Entry 8E3I (electron microscopy, 2.53 A resolution); this record covers chains A and B of the 4 polymer chains in the assembly.

== Chain A ==
Molecule: Cleavage and polyadenylation specificity factor subunit 1
Organism: Homo sapiens
UniProt: Q10570 (CPSF1_HUMAN); numbering as in UniProt (aligned over 1-1443)
Sequence (1443 residues; row label = number of the first residue in the row):
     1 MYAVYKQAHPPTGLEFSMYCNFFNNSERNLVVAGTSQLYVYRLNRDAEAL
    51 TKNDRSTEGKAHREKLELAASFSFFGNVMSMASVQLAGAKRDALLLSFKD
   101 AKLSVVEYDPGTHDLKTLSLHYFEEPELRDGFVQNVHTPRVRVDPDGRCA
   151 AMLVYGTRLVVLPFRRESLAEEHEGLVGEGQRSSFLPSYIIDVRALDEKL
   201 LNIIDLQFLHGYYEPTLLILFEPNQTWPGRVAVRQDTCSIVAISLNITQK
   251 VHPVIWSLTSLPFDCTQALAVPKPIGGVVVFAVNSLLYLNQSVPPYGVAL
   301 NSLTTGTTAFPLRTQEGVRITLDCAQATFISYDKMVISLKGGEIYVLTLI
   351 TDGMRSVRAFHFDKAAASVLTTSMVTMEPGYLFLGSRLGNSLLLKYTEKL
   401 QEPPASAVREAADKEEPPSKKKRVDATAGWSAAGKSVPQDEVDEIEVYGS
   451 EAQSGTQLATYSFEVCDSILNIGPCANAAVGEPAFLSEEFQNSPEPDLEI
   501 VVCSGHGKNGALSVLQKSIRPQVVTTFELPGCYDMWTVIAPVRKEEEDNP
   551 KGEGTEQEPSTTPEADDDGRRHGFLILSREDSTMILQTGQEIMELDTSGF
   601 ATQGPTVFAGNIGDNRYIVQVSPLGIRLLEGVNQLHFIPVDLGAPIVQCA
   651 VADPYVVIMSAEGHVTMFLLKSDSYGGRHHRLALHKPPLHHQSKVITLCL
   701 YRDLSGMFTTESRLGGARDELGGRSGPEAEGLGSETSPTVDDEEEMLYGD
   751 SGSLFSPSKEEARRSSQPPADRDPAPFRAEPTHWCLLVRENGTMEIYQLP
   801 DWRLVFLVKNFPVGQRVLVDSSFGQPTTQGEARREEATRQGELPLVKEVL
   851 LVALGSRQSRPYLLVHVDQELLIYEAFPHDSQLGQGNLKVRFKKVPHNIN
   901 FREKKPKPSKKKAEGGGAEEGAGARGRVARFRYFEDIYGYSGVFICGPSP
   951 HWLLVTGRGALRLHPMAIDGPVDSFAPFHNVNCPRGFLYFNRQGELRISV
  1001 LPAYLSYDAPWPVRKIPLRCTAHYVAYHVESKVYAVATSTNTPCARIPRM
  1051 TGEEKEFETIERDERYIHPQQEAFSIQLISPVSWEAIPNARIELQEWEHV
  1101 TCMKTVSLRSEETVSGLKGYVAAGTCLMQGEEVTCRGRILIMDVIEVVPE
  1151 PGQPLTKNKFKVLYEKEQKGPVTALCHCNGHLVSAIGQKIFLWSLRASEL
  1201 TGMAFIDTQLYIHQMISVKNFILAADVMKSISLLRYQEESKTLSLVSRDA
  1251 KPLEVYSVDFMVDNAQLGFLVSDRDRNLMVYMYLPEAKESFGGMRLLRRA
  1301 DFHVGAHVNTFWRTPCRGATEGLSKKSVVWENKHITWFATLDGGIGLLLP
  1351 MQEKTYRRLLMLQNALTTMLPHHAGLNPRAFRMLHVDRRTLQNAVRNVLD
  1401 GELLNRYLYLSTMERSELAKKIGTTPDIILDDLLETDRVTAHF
Disordered / not traced: 46-62, 166-182, 401-458, 542-569, 641-643, 674-679, 711-780, 822-843, 881-885, 903-925, 1318-1328, 1388-1392
Swiss-Prot annotation at these positions:
  - motif: Lys893 to Pro908 (Nuclear localization signal)
  - modified residue (Phosphoserine): Ser756, Ser766
  - natural variant: Tyr5 to Phe1443 (deletion: In MYP27), Gln620 to Phe1443 (deletion: In MYP27), Asp1275 (D1275Y: In MYP27; uncertain significance)

== Chain B ==
Molecule: pre-mRNA 3' end processing protein WDR33
Organism: Homo sapiens
UniProt: Q9C0J8 (WDR33_HUMAN); residue numbers follow UniProt; this construct covers 1-572
Sequence (572 residues; each row starts with the number of its first residue):
     1 MATEIGSPPRFFHMPRFQHQAPRQLFYKRPDFAQQQAMQQLTFDGKRMRK
    51 AVNRKTIDYNPSVIKYLENRIWQRDQRDMRAIQPDAGYYNDLVPPIGMLN
   101 NPMNAVTTKFVRTSTNKVKCPVFVVRWTPEGRRLVTGASSGEFTLWNGLT
   151 FNFETILQAHDSPVRAMTWSHNDMWMLTADHGGYVKYWQSNMNNVKMFQA
   201 HKEAIREASFSPTDNKFATCSDDGTVRIWDFLRCHEERILRGHGADVKCV
   251 DWHPTKGLVVSGSKDSQQPIKFWDPKTGQSLATLHAHKNTVMEVKLNLNG
   301 NWLLTASRDHLCKLFDIRNLKEELQVFRGHKKEATAVAWHPVHEGLFASG
   351 GSDGSLLFWHVGVEKEVGGMEMAHEGMIWSLAWHPLGHILCSGSNDHTSK
   401 FWTRNRPGDKMRDRYNLNLLPGMSEDGVEYDDLEPNSLAVIPGMGIPEQL
   451 KLAMEQEQMGKDESNEIEMTIPGLDWGMEEVMQKDQKKVPQKKVPYAKPI
   501 PAQFQQAWMQNKVPIPAPNEVLNDRKEDIKLEEKKKTQAEIEQEMATLQY
   551 TNPQLLEQLKIERLAQKQVEQI
Disordered / not traced: 1-41, 418-572
Swiss-Prot annotation at these positions:
  - modified residue: Ala2 (N-acetylalanine), Ser7 (Phosphoserine), Lys46 (N6-acetyllysine)
  - cross-link (Glycyl lysine isopeptide (Lys-Gly)): Lys526 (interchain with G-Cter in SUMO2), Lys530 (interchain with G-Cter in SUMO2), Lys560 (interchain with G-Cter in SUMO2)
From the paper describing this entry:
  - binding site for the 11-nt RNA strand: Phe43, Asp44, Arg47 to Arg49, Arg54, Lys117, Phe153, Ile156
  - conformationally variable residues (order/disorder transition): Thr42 to Arg54

== How chain A and chain B interact ==
Residue-residue contacts - 151 pairs, chain A then chain B:
  Glu15(A) with Arg74(B), salt bridge
  Asp130(A) with Trp302(B)
  Gly131(A) with Asn299(B), hydrogen bond (backbone-side chain); Asn301(B), hydrogen bond (backbone-side chain); Trp302(B); Arg318(B); Glu344(B)
  Phe132(A) with Trp302(B), hydrophobic; Glu344(B); Gly345(B); Val361(B)
  Val133(A) with Asn299(B); Asn301(B); Glu344(B), hydrogen bond (backbone-side chain)
  Gln134(A) with Leu99(B); Glu344(B), hydrogen bond (backbone-side chain)
  Val136(A) with Asn100(B), hydrogen bond (backbone-side chain)
  His137(A) with Asn100(B)
  Thr138(A) with Arg77(B)
  Lys199(A) with Gly362(B)
  Leu201(A) with Gly362(B); Val363(B), hydrophobic
  Gln225(A) with Asn100(B), hydrogen bond (side chain-backbone); Asn101(B), hydrogen bond; Pro102(B); Met103(B)
  Thr226(A) with Asn101(B), hydrogen bond (backbone-side chain); Met103(B)
  Trp227(A) with Leu92(B), hydrophobic; Asn101(B); Met103(B), hydrogen bond (side chain-backbone); Asn104(B); Asn405(B)
  Pro228(A) with Ile82(B); Pro407(B)
  Gly229(A) with Asn405(B); Arg406(B); Pro407(B); Asp409(B); Met411(B)
  Arg230(A) with Val106(B); Thr108(B), hydrogen bond; Gly368(B); Asn405(B); Met411(B)
  Ala232(A) with Asp409(B); Met411(B)
  Val233(A) with Met411(B), hydrophobic
  Arg234(A) with Glu366(B); Val367(B)
  Phe263(A) with Pro84(B), hydrophobic
  Val283(A) with Ala81(B), hydrophobic; Gln83(B)
  Asn284(A) with Gln83(B), hydrogen bond
  Leu303(A) with Gln83(B); Asp85(B)
  Thr307(A) with Pro84(B)
  Thr321(A) with Gln83(B)
  Asp323(A) with Ala81(B), hydrogen bond (side chain-backbone)
  Cys324(A) with Arg77(B); Asp78(B); Met79(B), hydrogen bond (side chain-backbone); Arg80(B)
  Lys340(A) with Arg80(B)
  Arg387(A) with Ile71(B); Trp72(B), hydrogen bond (side chain-backbone); Arg74(B)
  Leu388(A) with Trp72(B)
  Pro474(A) with Ile71(B)
  Ala476(A) with Ile71(B), hydrophobic
  His506(A) with Trp72(B)
  Cys1044(A) with Tyr89(B), hydrogen bond
  Arg1046(A) with Tyr89(B), hydrogen bond (backbone-side chain)
  Ile1047(A) with Ala86(B); Gly87(B); Tyr89(B), hydrophobic
  Pro1048(A) with Tyr89(B)
  Gly1052(A) with Asn53(B), hydrogen bond (backbone-side chain)
  Glu1053(A) with Asn53(B)
  Ile1060(A) with Gly87(B)
  Arg1062(A) with Asp85(B), salt bridge; Ala86(B)
  Tyr1066(A) with Asp85(B), hydrogen bond; Tyr88(B)
  Ile1067(A) with Tyr88(B), hydrogen bond (backbone-side chain)
  His1068(A) with Tyr88(B)
  Pro1069(A) with Gly87(B); Tyr88(B)
  Glu1072(A) with Glu68(B)
  Trp1097(A) with Tyr89(B), hydrogen bond; Asn90(B)
  His1099(A) with Glu68(B), salt bridge
  Cys1126(A) with Ile64(B), hydrophobic
  Met1128(A) with Pro61(B); Ile64(B), hydrophobic; Lys65(B); Asn90(B), hydrogen bond (backbone-side chain)
  Gln1129(A) with Asn90(B)
  Gly1130(A) with Pro61(B); Asn90(B)
  Glu1131(A) with Thr56(B); Ile57(B); Asp58(B), hydrogen bond (backbone-backbone); Tyr59(B); Ser62(B), hydrogen bond; Leu92(B); Arg406(B)
  Glu1132(A) with Thr56(B); Ile57(B); Lys109(B), salt bridge
  Val1133(A) with Asp58(B)
  Thr1134(A) with Thr56(B), hydrogen bond; Asp58(B)
  Cys1135(A) with Asp58(B), hydrogen bond (backbone-side chain); Asn60(B); Pro61(B)
  Pro1171(A) with Asn60(B)
  Gln1188(A) with Tyr59(B); Glu130(B), hydrogen bond (side chain-backbone); Arg132(B)
  Asp1207(A) with Arg132(B), salt bridge
  Gln1209(A) with Asp173(B)
  Leu1210(A) with Tyr59(B), hydrogen bond (backbone-side chain); Glu130(B); His384(B); Pro385(B), hydrophobic
  Tyr1211(A) with Asn60(B); Val63(B), hydrophobic; Ile64(B); Leu67(B), hydrophobic
  His1213(A) with Leu67(B); Arg70(B)
  Met1228(A) with Ile96(B), hydrophobic; Pro385(B); Leu386(B), hydrophobic
  Lys1229(A) with Pro129(B); Asp173(B), salt bridge
  Arg1248(A) with Asp173(B), salt bridge
  Glu1254(A) with Tyr66(B), hydrogen bond; Arg70(B), salt bridge
  Val1255(A) with Arg70(B), hydrogen bond (backbone-side chain)
  Tyr1256(A) with Arg70(B)
  Arg1274(A) with Tyr66(B), hydrogen bond; Ile96(B), hydrogen bond (side chain-backbone); Leu99(B)
  Phe1291(A) with Thr213(B)
  Met1294(A) with Asn172(B); Met174(B), hydrophobic
  Asn1309(A) with Ile71(B)
  Leu1341(A) with Arg70(B); Ile71(B)
Other interface residues (no listed pair), chain A (95 interface residues in all): Phe16, Met79, Pro126, Asn224, Val231, Asn301, Thr372, His1023, Arg1049, Met1050, Glu1054, Phe1074, Thr1101, Lys1189, Thr1208, Val1227, Ala1250, Arg1276, His1307
Other interface residues (no listed pair), chain B (84 interface residues in all): Gln73, Asp75, Met98, Gly131, His171, Val342, His360, Gly369, His388, Arg404, Gly408, Lys410, Asn416, Leu417

== Summary ==
95 residues of chain A face 84 of chain B across their interface, with 31 hydrogen bonds and 8 salt bridges.
Among the polar pairs are Glu15(A)-Arg74(B), Arg1062(A)-Asp85(B) and His1099(A)-Glu68(B). From the paper: a
binding site for the 11-nt RNA strand at Phe43(B), Asp44(B) and Arg47(B) among others; conformational
variability at Thr42(B).
Chain A is Cleavage and polyadenylation specificity factor subunit 1 and chain B is pre-mRNA 3' end processing
protein WDR33, both from Homo sapiens; the structure, CRYO-EM STRUCTURE OF the human MPSF IN COMPLEX WITH THE
AUUAAA poly(A) signal, was determined by electron microscopy, deposited together with 8E3Q.
